5L5I - chains H and I of the 28 polymer chains in the assembly; structure by X-ray diffraction, 2.90 A resolution.

[Chain H]
Molecule: Proteasome subunit beta type-2
Source organism: Saccharomyces cerevisiae (strain ATCC 204508 / S288c)
Notes: EC 3.4.25.1
UniProtKB: P25043 (PSB2_YEAST); residues 1-232 here correspond to UniProt positions 30-261 (UniProt number = residue number + 29)
Amino-acid sequence (232 residues; each row starts with the number of its first residue):
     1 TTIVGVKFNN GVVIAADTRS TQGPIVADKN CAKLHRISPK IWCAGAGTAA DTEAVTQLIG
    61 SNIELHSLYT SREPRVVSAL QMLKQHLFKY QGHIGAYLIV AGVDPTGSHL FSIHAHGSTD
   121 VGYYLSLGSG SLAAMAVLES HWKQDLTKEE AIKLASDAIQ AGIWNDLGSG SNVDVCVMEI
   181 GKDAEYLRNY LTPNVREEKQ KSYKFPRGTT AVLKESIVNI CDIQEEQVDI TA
Unresolved in the structure: 227-232
UniProt features mapped onto this chain:
  - active site: T1 (Nucleophile)

[Chain I]
Molecule: Proteasome subunit beta type-3
Source organism: Saccharomyces cerevisiae (strain ATCC 204508 / S288c)
Notes: EC 3.4.25.1
UniProtKB: P25451 (PSB3_YEAST); residues 0-204 here correspond to UniProt positions 1-205 (UniProt number = residue number + 1)
Amino-acid sequence (205 residues; each row starts with the number of its first residue; numbering starts at 0):
     0 MSDPSSINGG IVVAMTGKDC VAIACDLRLG SQSLGVSNKF EKIFHYGHVF LGITGLATDV
    60 TTLNEMFRYK TNLYKLKEER AIEPETFTQL VSSSLYERRF GPYFVGPVVA GINSKSGKPF
   120 IAGFDLIGCI DEAKDFIVSG TASDQLFGMC ESLYEPNLEP EDLFETISQA LLNAADRDAL
   180 SGWGAVVYII KKDEVVKRYL KMRQD
Unresolved in the structure: 0
Bound ions: Mg2+ site 1: A174, D177, S180; Mg2+ site 2: D204 (shared with 3 residues of chain Y)
UniProt features mapped onto this chain:
  - modified residue: S30 (Phosphoserine)
  - cross-link: K69 (Glycyl lysine isopeptide (Lys-Gly) (interchain with G-Cter in ubiquitin))

[How chain H and chain I interact]
Pairs across the interface (56):
  I25(H) - D143(I)
  I25(H) - F146(I)  hydrophobic
  V26(H) - F146(I)
  A27(H) - D130(I)
  A27(H) - F146(I)  hydrophobic
  D28(H) - D130(I)
  K29(H) - E150(I)  salt bridge
  A49(H) - C128(I)  hydrophobic
  A50(H) - Y95(I)
  A50(H) - I126(I)  hydrophobic
  A50(H) - C128(I)
  D51(H) - Y95(I)  hydrogen bond
  D51(H) - R98(I)  salt bridge
  A54(H) - Y95(I)
  Y90(H) - F99(I)  hydrophobic
  H93(H) - R98(I)  hydrogen bond (backbone-side chain)
  H93(H) - F99(I)
  I94(H) - F99(I)  hydrophobic
  R196(H) - E150(I)  salt bridge
  K199(H) - E150(I)
  K199(H) - S151(I)
  K199(H) - Y153(I)  hydrogen bond (side chain-backbone)
  S202(H) - E154(I)  hydrogen bond
  Y203(H) - S151(I)
  Y203(H) - L152(I)  hydrophobic
  K204(H) - D161(I)  salt bridge
  F205(H) - Q168(I)
  R207(H) - E160(I)  salt bridge
  R207(H) - D161(I)  salt bridge
  G208(H) - E164(I)  hydrogen bond (backbone-side chain)
  T209(H) - E164(I)
  T210(H) - E164(I)  hydrogen bond
  T210(H) - S167(I)
  T210(H) - Q168(I)  hydrogen bond
  T210(H) - L199(I)
  A211(H) - L199(I)
  A211(H) - K200(I)  hydrogen bond (backbone-backbone)
  V212(H) - F163(I)  hydrophobic
  V212(H) - Y198(I)
  L213(H) - Y198(I)  hydrogen bond (backbone-backbone)
  L213(H) - L199(I)
  L213(H) - K200(I)
  K214(H) - K196(I)
  K214(H) - R197(I)
  K214(H) - Y198(I)  hydrogen bond (backbone-backbone)
  E215(H) - K196(I)
  E215(H) - R197(I)  salt bridge
  S216(H) - V195(I)
  S216(H) - K196(I)  hydrogen bond (backbone-backbone)
  I217(H) - V194(I)
  V218(H) - V194(I)  hydrogen bond (backbone-backbone)
  V218(H) - K196(I)
  N219(H) - H44(I)
  I220(H) - G46(I)
  I220(H) - V194(I)  hydrophobic
  D222(H) - K74(I)  salt bridge
Interface residues without a listed pair, chain H (37 interface residues in all): Q22, T48, G95, P206
Interface residues without a listed pair, chain I (36 interface residues in all): H47, F49, E131, E158, T165, L171, Y187

[Overview]
Chain H and chain I form an interface of 37 and 36 residues respectively, with 12 hydrogen bonds and 8 salt
bridges. Among the polar pairs are K29(H)-E150(I), D51(H)-R98(I) and R196(H)-E150(I). UniProt lists
active-site residue T1(H) on chain H.
Chain H is Proteasome subunit beta type-2 and chain I is Proteasome subunit beta type-3, both from
Saccharomyces cerevisiae (strain ATCC 204508 / S288c); the structure, Yeast 20S proteasome with human beta5i
(1-138) and human beta6 (97-111; 118-133) in complex with epoxyketone ..., was determined by X-ray
diffraction, deposited together with 5L52, 5L54, 5L55, 5L5A, 5L5B, 5L5D and 30 further entries.
